Entry 3C2Y (X-ray diffraction, 1.78 A resolution); this record covers chain A.

[Chain A]
Protein: Queuine tRNA-ribosyltransferase
Source organism: Zymomonas mobilis
Notes: EC 2.4.2.29
Reference sequence: P28720 (TGT_ZYMMO); residue numbers follow UniProt; this construct covers 1-386
Amino-acid sequence (386 residues; each row starts with the number of its first residue):
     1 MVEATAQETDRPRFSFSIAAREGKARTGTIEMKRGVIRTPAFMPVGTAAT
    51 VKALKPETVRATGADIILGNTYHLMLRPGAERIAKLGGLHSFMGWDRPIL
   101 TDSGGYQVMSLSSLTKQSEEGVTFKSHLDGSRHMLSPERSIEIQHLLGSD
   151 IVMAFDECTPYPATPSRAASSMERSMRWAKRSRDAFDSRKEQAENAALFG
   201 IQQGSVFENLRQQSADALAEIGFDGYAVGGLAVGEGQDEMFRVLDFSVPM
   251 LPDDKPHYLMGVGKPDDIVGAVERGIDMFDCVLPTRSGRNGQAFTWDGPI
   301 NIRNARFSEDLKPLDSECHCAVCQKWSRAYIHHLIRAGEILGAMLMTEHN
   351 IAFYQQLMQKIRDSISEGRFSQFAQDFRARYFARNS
Unresolved in the structure: 1-10, 108-114, 126-130, 384-386
Metal / ion sites: Zn2+: C318, C320, C323, H349
Small-molecule neighbours: 2-methyl-lin-Benzoguanine (S60; 6-amino-2-methyl-1,7-dihydro-8H-imidazo[4,5-g]quinazolin-8-one): D102, S103, G105, Y106, D156, C158, I201, Q203, G229, G230, L231, A232, V233, M260, G261
UniProt features mapped onto this chain:
  - region (RNA binding): G261 to D267, T285 to R289
  - active site: D102 (Proton acceptor), D280 (Nucleophile)
  - binding site (substrate): D102 to Y106, D156, Q203, G230
  - binding site (Zn(2+)): C318, C320, C323, H349
  - mutagenesis: S103 (S103A: Strongly reduces activity), D156 (D156A: Abolishes catalytic activity), D280 (D280N: Abolishes catalytic activity)

[In short]
Ligands of chain A: 2-methyl-lin-Benzoguanine. The Zn2+ site is built by C318, C320, C323 and H349. From
UniProt: active-site residues D102 and D280, 8 substrate-binding residues, 4 Zn2+-binding residues and 3
mutagenesis sites.
Chain A is Queuine tRNA-ribosyltransferase (Zymomonas mobilis); the structure, tRNA-Guanine Transglycosylase
(TGT) in complex with 6-Amino-2-methyl-1,7-dihydro-imidazo[4,5-g]quinazolin-8-one, was determined by X-ray
diffraction together with 2Z7K from the same study.
